2Z56 - chains A and B; structure by X-ray diffraction, 1.90 A resolution.

== Chain A ==
Name: Tk-subtilisin
Source organism: Thermococcus kodakarensis
Notes: EC 3.4.21.62; fragment: Mature domain, Residue 81-398
Reference sequence: P58502 (TKSU_PYRKO); residues 81-398 here correspond to UniProt positions 105-422 (UniProt number = residue number + 24)
Amino-acid sequence (318 residues; numbered 81 to 398; the number before each row is that of its first residue):
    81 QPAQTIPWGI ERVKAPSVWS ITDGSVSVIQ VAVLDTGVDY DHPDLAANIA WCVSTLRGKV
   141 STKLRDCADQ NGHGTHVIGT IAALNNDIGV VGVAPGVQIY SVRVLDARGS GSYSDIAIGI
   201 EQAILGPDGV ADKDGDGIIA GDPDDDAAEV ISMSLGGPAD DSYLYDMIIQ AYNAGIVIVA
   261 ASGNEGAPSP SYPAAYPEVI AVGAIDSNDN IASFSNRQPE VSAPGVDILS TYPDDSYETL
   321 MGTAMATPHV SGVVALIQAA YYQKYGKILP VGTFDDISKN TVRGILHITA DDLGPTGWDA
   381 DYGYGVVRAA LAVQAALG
Disulfides: Cys132-Cys147
Construct notes: engineered mutation Ala324 (Ser348 in P58502)
Residues lining bound ligands:
  - Ca2+ (CA), molecule 1: Gln84, Asp124, Leu164, Asn165, Asn166, Ile168, Gly169, Val170, Val171
  - Ca2+ (CA), molecule 2: Val108, Ile109, Gln110, Asp226, Ala227, Ala228, Glu229
  - Ca2+ (CA), molecule 3: Asp119, Asp121, His122, Asp314, Asp315
  - Ca2+ (CA), molecule 4: Ile204, Leu205, Gly206, Asp208, Val210, Ala211, Asp226
  - Ca2+ (CA), molecule 5: Asp212, Asp214, Asp216, Ile218, Asp222, Asp225
  - Ca2+ (CA), molecule 6: Asp214, Asp216, Asp222, Asp224
  - Ca2+ (CA), molecule 7: Asp372, Leu373, Gly374, Pro375, Thr376, Gly377, Trp378, Asp379, Gly383
Curated features (UniProtKB/Swiss-Prot):
  - active site (Charge relay system): Asp115, His153

== Chain B ==
Name: Tk-subtilisin
Source organism: Thermococcus kodakarensis
Notes: EC 3.4.21.62; fragment: Propeptide domain, Residue 5-69
Reference sequence: P58502 (TKSU_PYRKO); residues 5-69 here correspond to UniProt positions 29-93 (UniProt number = residue number + 24)
Amino-acid sequence (65 residues; each row starts with the number of its first residue):
     5 TIRVIVSVDK AKFNPHEVLG IGGHIVYQFK LIPAVVVDVP ANAVGKLKKM PSVEKVEFDH
    65 QAVLL
Construct notes: engineered mutation Ser56 (Gly80 in P58502)
Residues lining bound ligands: Zn2+ (ZN): Arg7, His28, Val30, Asp42

== Interface between chain A and chain B ==
Contacting residue pairs (58; chain A residue first):
  Arg137(A) - Arg7(B)  hydrogen bond (backbone-side chain)
  Gly138(A) - Val30(B)
  Gly138(A) - Tyr31(B)
  Val140(A) - Tyr31(B)  hydrophobic
  Asn151(A) - Leu68(B)
  His153(A) - Leu68(B)
  His153(A) - Leu69(B)  hydrogen bond (side chain-backbone)
  Arg188(A) - Gln65(B)
  Gly189(A) - Val67(B)
  Gly189(A) - Leu68(B)  hydrogen bond (backbone-backbone)
  Ser190(A) - Gln65(B)  hydrogen bond
  Ser190(A) - Ala66(B)
  Gly191(A) - His64(B)
  Gly191(A) - Gln65(B)
  Gly191(A) - Ala66(B)  hydrogen bond (backbone-backbone)
  Ser192(A) - Asp63(B)
  Ser192(A) - His64(B)
  Tyr193(A) - Asp63(B)  hydrogen bond (backbone-side chain)
  Tyr193(A) - His64(B)  hydrogen bond (backbone-backbone)
  Tyr193(A) - Gln65(B)
  Ser194(A) - Asp63(B)  hydrogen bond
  Ala197(A) - Phe33(B)  hydrophobic
  Ile198(A) - Tyr31(B)  hydrophobic
  Ile198(A) - Phe33(B)  hydrophobic
  Glu201(A) - Tyr31(B)  hydrogen bond
  Glu201(A) - Phe33(B)
  Glu201(A) - Lys34(B)  hydrogen bond (side chain-backbone)
  Glu201(A) - Leu35(B)  hydrogen bond (side chain-backbone)
  Gln202(A) - Tyr31(B)  hydrogen bond
  Ile204(A) - Leu35(B)  hydrophobic
  Leu205(A) - Lys34(B)
  Ser234(A) - Leu68(B)
  Ser234(A) - Leu69(B)  hydrogen bond (backbone-backbone)
  Leu235(A) - Val67(B)
  Leu235(A) - Leu69(B)
  Gly236(A) - Ala66(B)
  Gly236(A) - Val67(B)  hydrogen bond (backbone-backbone)
  Gly236(A) - Leu69(B)
  Ala239(A) - His64(B)
  Asp241(A) - Glu61(B)
  Asp241(A) - Phe62(B)
  Asp241(A) - His64(B)  salt bridge
  Ser242(A) - Lys59(B)
  Ser242(A) - Glu61(B)  hydrogen bond
  Tyr243(A) - Ile9(B)
  Tyr243(A) - Ile36(B)
  Tyr243(A) - Glu61(B)  hydrogen bond (backbone-side chain)
  Tyr243(A) - Asp63(B)
  Asp246(A) - Ile36(B)
  Met247(A) - Phe33(B)  hydrophobic
  Met247(A) - Ile36(B)  hydrophobic
  Gln250(A) - Leu35(B)
  Gln250(A) - Ile36(B)
  Ala261(A) - Leu69(B)  hydrophobic
  Gly263(A) - Leu69(B)
  Asn264(A) - Leu69(B)
  Thr323(A) - Leu69(B)
  Ala324(A) - Leu69(B)
Other interface residues (no listed pair), chain A (38 interface residues in all): Leu185, Gly209, Ala211, Gly237, Pro238
Other interface residues (no listed pair), chain B (21 interface residues in all): Ser11, Ala38, Val40

== In short ==
38 residues of chain A and 21 residues of chain B are in contact; the contacts include 16 hydrogen bonds and 1
salt bridge. Polar pairs include Asp241(A)-His64(B), Arg137(A)-Arg7(B) and His153(A)-Leu69(B). Chain A binds 7
copies of Ca2+. Bound to chain B: Zn2+.
Here chain A is Tk-subtilisin and chain B is Tk-subtilisin, both from Thermococcus kodakarensis. Entry 2Z56
(Crystal structure of G56S-propeptide:S324A-subtilisin complex) was determined by X-ray diffraction together
with 2Z58 from the same study.
